8DBU - chains W and Y of the 22 polymer chains in the assembly; structure by electron microscopy, 3.40 A resolution.

Chain W:
Molecule: ATP synthase subunit delta
From: Escherichia coli
UniProtKB: V0ZA15 (V0ZA15_ECOLX); residues 0-176 here correspond to UniProt positions 1-177 (UniProt number = residue number + 1)
Amino-acid sequence (177 residues; row label = number of the first residue in the row; numbering starts at 0):
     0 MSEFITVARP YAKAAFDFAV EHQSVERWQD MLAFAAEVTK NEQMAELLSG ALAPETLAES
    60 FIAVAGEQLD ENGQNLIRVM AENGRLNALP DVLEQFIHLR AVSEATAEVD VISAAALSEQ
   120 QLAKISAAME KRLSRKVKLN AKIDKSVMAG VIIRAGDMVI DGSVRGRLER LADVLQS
Disordered / not traced: 0-1, 175-176
Construct notes: conflict Ala64 (Cys65 in V0ZA15), Ala140 (Cys141 in V0ZA15)

Chain Y:
Molecule: ATP synthase subunit b
From: Escherichia coli
UniProtKB: D6IFY0 (D6IFY0_ECOLX); numbering as in UniProt (aligned over 1-156)
Amino-acid sequence (156 residues; row label = number of the first residue in the row):
     1 MNLNATILGQ AIAFVLFVLF CMKYVWPPLM AAIEKRQKEI ADGLASAERA HKDLDLAKAS
    61 ATDQLKKAKA EAQVIIEQAN KRRSQILDEA KAEAEQERTK IVAQAQAEIE AERKRAREEL
   121 RKQVAILAVA GAEKIIERSV DEAANSDIVD KLVAEL

Interface between chain W and chain Y:
Pairs across the interface - 22 pairs, chain W then chain Y:
  Gln120(W) with Ser146(Y), hydrogen bond; Val149(Y)
  Lys123(W) with Asp150(Y), salt bridge
  Ile124(W) with Val153(Y), hydrophobic
  Arg131(W) with Leu156(Y)
  Met147(W) with Glu133(Y); Ile136(Y), hydrophobic; Glu137(Y)
  Ala148(W) with Val140(Y), hydrophobic; Asn145(Y)
  Gly149(W) with Asn145(Y), hydrogen bond (backbone-side chain); Ile148(Y)
  Val150(W) with Leu152(Y), hydrophobic
  Ile152(W) with Leu152(Y), hydrophobic; Leu156(Y), hydrophobic
  Ile159(W) with Leu156(Y), hydrophobic
  Gly161(W) with Ile148(Y)
  Val163(W) with Ile136(Y), hydrophobic; Ile148(Y), hydrophobic
  Arg166(W) with Ile148(Y)
  Leu167(W) with Ile136(Y), hydrophobic
  Leu174(W) with Arg121(Y)
Interface residues without a listed pair, chain W (20 interface residues in all): Ser112, Ala113, Ala127, Met128, Ala171
Interface residues without a listed pair, chain Y (15 interface residues in all): Ile126, Val129

Summary:
20 residues of chain W face 15 of chain Y across their interface; the contacts include 2 hydrogen bonds and 1
salt bridge. Polar contacts include Lys123(W)-Asp150(Y), Gln120(W)-Ser146(Y) and Gly149(W)-Asn145(Y).
Chain W is ATP synthase subunit delta and chain Y is ATP synthase subunit b, both from Escherichia coli; the
structure, E. coli ATP synthase imaged in 10mM MgATP State2 "down" Fo classified, was determined by electron
microscopy, deposited together with 8DBP, 8DBQ, 8DBR, 8DBS, 8DBT, 8DBV and 8DBW.
